PDB entry 6O2R | electron microscopy, 3.30 A resolution | chains B and K of the 12 polymer chains in the assembly

# Chain B
Molecule: Tubulin beta chain
Source organism: Sus scrofa
UniProtKB: P02554 (TBB_PIG); the author numbering skips numbers that UniProt does not, so the offset changes along the chain: 1-44 = UniProt 1-44; 47-360 = UniProt 45-358; 369-455 = UniProt 359-445
Amino-acid sequence (445 residues; row label = number of the first residue in the row; note: 10 numbers in that range are skipped by the numbering (no residue carries them; nothing is unmodelled there)):
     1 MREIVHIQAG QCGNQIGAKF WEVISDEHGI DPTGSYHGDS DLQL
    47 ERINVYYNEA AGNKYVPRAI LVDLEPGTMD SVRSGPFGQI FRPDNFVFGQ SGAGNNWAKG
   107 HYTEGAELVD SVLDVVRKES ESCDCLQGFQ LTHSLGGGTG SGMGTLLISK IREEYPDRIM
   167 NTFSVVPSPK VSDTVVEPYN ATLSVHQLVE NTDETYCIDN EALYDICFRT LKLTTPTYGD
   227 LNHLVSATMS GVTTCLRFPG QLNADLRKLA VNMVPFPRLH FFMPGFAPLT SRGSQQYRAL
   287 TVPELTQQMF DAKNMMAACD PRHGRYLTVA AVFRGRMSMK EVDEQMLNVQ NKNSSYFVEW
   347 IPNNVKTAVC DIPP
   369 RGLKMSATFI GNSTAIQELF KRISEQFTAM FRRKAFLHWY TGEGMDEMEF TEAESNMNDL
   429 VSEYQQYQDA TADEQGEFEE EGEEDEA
Unresolved in the structure: 440-455
Residues lining bound ligands:
  - GDP (guanosine-5'-diphosphate): G10, Q11, C12, Q15, D69, E71, A99, N101, S140, G143, G144, T145, G146, V171, D179, N206, Y224, L227, N228
  - GTP (guanosine-5'-triphosphate): Q247, L248, K254
Curated features (UniProtKB/Swiss-Prot):
  - motif: M1 to I4 (MREI motif)
  - binding site (GTP): Q11, E71, S140, G144, T145, G146, N206, N228
  - binding site (Mg(2+)): E71
  - modified residue: S40 (Phosphoserine), K60 (N6-acetyllysine), S174 (Phosphoserine), T287 (Phosphothreonine), T292 (Phosphothreonine), R320 (Omega-N-methylarginine), E448 (5-glutamyl polyglutamate)
  - cross-link (Glycyl lysine isopeptide (Lys-Gly)): K60 (interchain with G-Cter in ubiquitin), K326 (interchain with G-Cter in ubiquitin)

# Chain K
Molecule: Tubulin alpha-1B chain
Source organism: Sus scrofa
UniProtKB: Q2XVP4 (TBA1B_PIG); residue numbers follow UniProt; this construct covers 1-451
Amino-acid sequence (451 residues; row label = number of the first residue in the row):
     1 MRECISIHVG QAGVQIGNAC WELYCLEHGI QPDGQMPSDK TIGGGDDSFN TFFSETGAGK
    61 HVPRAVFVDL EPTVIDEVRT GTYRQLFHPE QLITGKEDAA NNYARGHYTI GKEIIDLVLD
   121 RIRKLADQCT GLQGFLVFHS FGGGTGSGFT SLLMERLSVD YGKKSKLEFS IYPAPQVSTA
   181 VVEPYNSILT THTTLEHSDC AFMVDNEAIY DICRRNLDIE RPTYTNLNRL ISQIVSSITA
   241 SLRFDGALNV DLTEFQTNLV PYPRIHFPLA TYAPVISAEK AYHEQLSVAE ITNACFEPAN
   301 QMVKCDPRHG KYMACCLLYR GDVVPKDVNA AIATIKTKRS IQFVDWCPTG FKVGINYQPP
   361 TVVPGGDLAK VQRAVCMLSN TTAIAEAWAR LDHKFDLMYA KRAFVHWYVG EGMEEGEFSE
   421 AREDMAALEK DYEEVGVDSV EGEGEEEGEE Y
Unresolved in the structure: 38-46, 442-451
Ion coordination: Mg2+: E71 (together with GTP)
Residues lining bound ligands: GTP (guanosine-5'-triphosphate): G10, Q11, A12, Q15, I16, D69, E71, D98, A99, A100, N101, S140, G142, G143, G144, T145, G146, I171, T179, E183, N206, Y224, L227, N228, I231
Curated features (UniProtKB/Swiss-Prot):
  - motif: M1 to C4 (MREC motif)
  - active site: E254
  - binding site (GTP): G10, Q11, A12, Q15, E71, A99, S140, G143, G144, T145, G146, T179, E183, N206, Y224, N228, L252
  - binding site (Mg(2+)): E71
  - site: Y451 (Involved in polymerization)
  - modified residue: K40 (N6,N6,N6-trimethyllysine), S48 (Phosphoserine), S232 (Phosphoserine), Y282 (3'-nitrotyrosine), R339 (Omega-N-methylarginine), S439 (Phosphoserine), E443 (5-glutamyl polyglutamate), E445 (5-glutamyl polyglutamate), Y451 (3'-nitrotyrosine)
  - cross-link (Glycyl lysine isopeptide (Lys-Gly)): K326 (interchain with G-Cter in ubiquitin), K370 (interchain with G-Cter in ubiquitin)

# Chain B / chain K interface
Residue-residue contacts (96):
  M1(B) - K96(K)
  R2(B) - E71(K)  salt bridge
  R2(B) - T73(K)
  R2(B) - K96(K)
  R2(B) - E97(K)
  E47(B) - D76(K)
  E47(B) - E77(K)
  R48(B) - P72(K)  hydrogen bond (side chain-backbone)
  R48(B) - T73(K)
  R48(B) - D76(K)  salt bridge
  D130(B) - K96(K)
  C131(B) - K96(K)
  C131(B) - E97(K)
  L132(B) - E97(K)
  Q133(B) - E97(K)
  P245(B) - E77(K)
  G246(B) - Q11(K)  hydrogen bond (backbone-side chain)
  G246(B) - Q15(K)
  Q247(B) - Q11(K)  hydrogen bond (backbone-side chain)
  Q247(B) - Q15(K)
  Q247(B) - T223(K)
  Q247(B) - Y224(K)
  L248(B) - Q11(K)
  L248(B) - T179(K)
  N249(B) - Q11(K)  hydrogen bond (backbone-side chain)
  N249(B) - E71(K)
  N249(B) - T73(K)  hydrogen bond
  D251(B) - D98(K)
  R253(B) - A100(K)
  R253(B) - R105(K)
  K254(B) - D98(K)
  K254(B) - A100(K)
  K254(B) - N101(K)
  A256(B) - W407(K)
  V257(B) - A100(K)
  V257(B) - N101(K)
  V257(B) - F404(K)
  V257(B) - W407(K)  hydrophobic
  N258(B) - N101(K)
  N258(B) - V181(K)
  N258(B) - V182(K)
  N258(B) - F404(K)
  M259(B) - V181(K)  hydrophobic
  V260(B) - F404(K)
  V260(B) - H406(K)
  V260(B) - W407(K)  hydrogen bond (backbone-side chain)
  P261(B) - A403(K)
  P261(B) - F404(K)  hydrogen bond (backbone-backbone)
  P261(B) - H406(K)  hydrogen bond (backbone-side chain)
  F262(B) - K401(K)
  F262(B) - R402(K)
  F262(B) - H406(K)
  P263(B) - H406(K)
  T314(B) - V181(K)
  T314(B) - F404(K)
  M323(B) - T223(K)
  S324(B) - R221(K)  hydrogen bond (side chain-backbone)
  S324(B) - P222(K)
  S324(B) - T223(K)
  M325(B) - Y210(K)
  M325(B) - P222(K)  hydrogen bond (backbone-backbone)
  M325(B) - Y224(K)  hydrophobic
  K326(B) - Y210(K)
  K326(B) - R214(K)
  K326(B) - P222(K)
  E327(B) - R221(K)  salt bridge
  D329(B) - V177(K)
  D329(B) - T179(K)
  D329(B) - Y210(K)  hydrogen bond
  L333(B) - Q176(K)
  W346(B) - L397(K)
  W346(B) - M398(K)
  W346(B) - K401(K)
  W346(B) - A403(K)  hydrophobic
  I347(B) - V181(K)  hydrophobic
  I347(B) - M398(K)  hydrophobic
  I347(B) - A403(K)  hydrophobic
  I347(B) - F404(K)  hydrophobic
  P348(B) - K394(K)
  P348(B) - M398(K)
  N349(B) - P175(K)  hydrogen bond (side chain-backbone)
  N349(B) - Q176(K)
  N349(B) - S178(K)  hydrogen bond
  N349(B) - A180(K)
  N349(B) - V181(K)
  N349(B) - K394(K)
  N350(B) - V181(K)
  V351(B) - S178(K)
  V351(B) - T179(K)
  V351(B) - A180(K)
  K352(B) - N101(K)
  K352(B) - T179(K)
  K352(B) - A180(K)
  K352(B) - V181(K)
  T353(B) - T179(K)  hydrogen bond (backbone-backbone)
  A438(B) - K401(K)
Other interface residues (no listed pair), chain B (45 interface residues in all): R164, C241, E345, T439
Other interface residues (no listed pair), chain K (37 interface residues in all): E411

# Summary
Chain B and chain K form an interface of 45 and 37 residues respectively; the contacts include 14 hydrogen
bonds and 3 salt bridges. Polar pairs include R2(B)-E71(K), R48(B)-D76(K) and E327(B)-R221(K). GTP is bound
between chain B and chain K. Bound to chain B: GDP.
Chain B is Tubulin beta chain and chain K is Tubulin alpha-1B chain, both from Sus scrofa; the structure,
Deacetylated Microtubules, was determined by electron microscopy together with 6O2Q, 6O2S and 6O2T from the
same study.
